Entry 5IUK (X-ray diffraction, 2.90 A resolution); this record covers chains A and B of the 3 polymer chains in the assembly.

# Chain A (and B)
Protein: Sensor histidine kinase DesK
Source organism: Bacillus subtilis
Notes: EC 2.7.13.3; fragment: Fragment: entire cytoplasmic region; chain B of this document is another copy of the same molecule, construct and numbering; everything in this record applies to it too
UniProtKB: O34757 (DESK_BACSU); numbering as in UniProt (aligned over 154-370)
Chain sequence (218 residues; row label = number of the first residue in the row):
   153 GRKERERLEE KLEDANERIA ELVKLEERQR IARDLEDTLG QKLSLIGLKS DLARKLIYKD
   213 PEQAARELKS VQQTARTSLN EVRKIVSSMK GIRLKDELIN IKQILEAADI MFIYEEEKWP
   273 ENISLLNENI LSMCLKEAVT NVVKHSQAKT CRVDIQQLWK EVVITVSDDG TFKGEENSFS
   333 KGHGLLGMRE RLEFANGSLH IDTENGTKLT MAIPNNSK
Not modelled in the structure: 153-154, 330-334, 369-370 (chain B: 153, 240-242, 328-331, 368-370)
Differences from the reference sequence: expression tag (153); engineered mutation Glu-188 (His in O34757)
Metal / ion sites: Mg2+: Glu-289, Asn-293 (together with AMP-PCP)
Small-molecule neighbours: AMP-PCP (ACP; phosphomethylphosphonic acid adenylate ester): Glu-289, Asn-293, Val-294, Lys-296, His-297, Ser-298, Asp-320, Thr-323, Phe-324, Lys-325, Gly-326, His-335, Gly-336, Leu-337, Thr-359

# Interface between chain A and chain B
Contacting residue pairs (85):
  Ala-172(A) / Val-175(B)
  Val-175(A) / Ala-172(B)
  Val-175(A) / Val-175(B)  hydrophobic
  Val-175(A) / Lys-176(B)
  Lys-176(A) / Glu-179(B)
  Glu-179(A) / Lys-176(B)
  Glu-179(A) / Arg-180(B)  salt bridge
  Arg-180(A) / Glu-179(B)  salt bridge
  Arg-180(A) / Arg-182(B)
  Arg-180(A) / Ile-237(B)
  Arg-180(A) / Val-238(B)
  Gln-181(A) / Val-238(B)
  Gln-181(A) / Lys-247(B)  hydrogen bond
  Gln-181(A) / Glu-273(B)
  Ile-183(A) / Ile-183(B)  hydrophobic
  Ala-184(A) / Val-238(B)  hydrophobic
  Arg-185(A) / Ile-244(B)
  Arg-185(A) / Lys-247(B)
  Arg-185(A) / Asp-248(B)  salt bridge
  Arg-185(A) / Ile-251(B)
  Leu-187(A) / Leu-187(B)  hydrophobic
  Glu-188(A) / Arg-235(B)  salt bridge
  Leu-191(A) / Leu-191(B)  hydrophobic
  Gly-192(A) / Leu-231(B)
  Leu-195(A) / Leu-195(B)  hydrophobic
  Leu-195(A) / Ala-227(B)
  Leu-195(A) / Leu-231(B)
  Ser-196(A) / Leu-231(B)
  Ile-198(A) / Ile-198(B)  hydrophobic
  Ile-198(A) / Val-223(B)  hydrophobic
  Ile-198(A) / Ala-227(B)  hydrophobic
  Gly-199(A) / Gln-224(B)
  Ser-202(A) / Leu-220(B)
  Ser-202(A) / Val-223(B)
  Asp-203(A) / Gln-224(B)
  Arg-206(A) / Ala-217(B)
  Arg-206(A) / Leu-220(B)
  Arg-206(A) / Lys-221(B)
  Arg-206(A) / Gln-224(B)  hydrogen bond
  Ile-209(A) / Pro-213(B)  hydrophobic
  Ile-209(A) / Ala-216(B)
  Ile-209(A) / Ala-217(B)
  Ile-209(A) / Leu-220(B)  hydrophobic
  Tyr-210(A) / Pro-213(B)
  Tyr-210(A) / Glu-214(B)
  Pro-213(A) / Ile-209(B)  hydrophobic
  Pro-213(A) / Tyr-210(B)
  Ala-217(A) / Ile-209(B)  hydrophobic
  Leu-220(A) / Ala-205(B)
  Leu-220(A) / Arg-206(B)
  Leu-220(A) / Ile-209(B)  hydrophobic
  Leu-220(A) / Leu-220(B)  hydrophobic
  Val-223(A) / Ser-202(B)
  Gln-224(A) / Gly-199(B)  hydrogen bond (side chain-backbone)
  Gln-224(A) / Asp-203(B)
  Gln-224(A) / Arg-206(B)  hydrogen bond
  Ala-227(A) / Leu-195(B)
  Ala-227(A) / Ile-198(B)  hydrophobic
  Arg-228(A) / Gly-199(B)
  Arg-228(A) / Asp-203(B)  salt bridge
  Ser-230(A) / Leu-195(B)
  Leu-231(A) / Gly-192(B)
  Leu-231(A) / Leu-195(B)
  Leu-231(A) / Ser-196(B)
  Val-234(A) / Leu-195(B)  hydrophobic
  Val-238(A) / Ala-184(B)
  Val-238(A) / Leu-187(B)  hydrophobic
  Val-238(A) / Glu-188(B)
  Met-241(A) / Arg-180(B)
  Met-241(A) / Gln-181(B)  hydrogen bond (backbone-side chain)
  Met-241(A) / Ile-183(B)  hydrophobic
  Met-241(A) / Ala-184(B)  hydrophobic
  Met-241(A) / Leu-187(B)  hydrophobic
  Lys-242(A) / Gln-181(B)  hydrogen bond (backbone-side chain)
  Lys-242(A) / Glu-188(B)  salt bridge
  Leu-277(A) / Gln-181(B)
  Leu-277(A) / Arg-185(B)
  Leu-278(A) / Glu-178(B)
  Asn-281(A) / Gln-181(B)
  Ile-282(A) / Leu-174(B)  hydrophobic
  Glu-342(A) / Ala-167(B)
  Glu-342(A) / Arg-170(B)  salt bridge
  Arg-343(A) / Leu-174(B)
  Phe-346(A) / Ile-171(B)  hydrophobic
  Phe-346(A) / Leu-174(B)  hydrophobic
Also at the interface, not in a pair above, chain A (51 interface residues in all): Arg-182, Ala-205, Glu-214, Ala-216, Lys-221, Ile-237, Gly-243, Met-285, Gly-339
Also at the interface, not in a pair above, chain B (51 interface residues in all): Leu-177, Leu-200, Ser-230, Val-234

# Overview
The chain A/chain B interface involves 51 residues from each chain; the contacts include 6 hydrogen bonds and
7 salt bridges. Polar pairs include Glu-179(A)/Arg-180(B), Arg-185(A)/Asp-248(B) and Glu-188(A)/Arg-235(B).
Chain A binds AMP-PCP. Glu-289(A) and Asn-293(A) coordinate Mg2+.
Chain A and chain B are both Sensor histidine kinase DesK (Bacillus subtilis); the structure, Crystal
structure of the DesK-DesR complex in the phosphotransfer state with high Mg2+ (150 mM), was determined by
X-ray diffraction, deposited together with 5IUJ and 5IUM.
